PDB entry 8BSF | X-ray diffraction, 2.20 A resolution | chains A and L of the 3 polymer chains in the assembly

# Chain A
Name: Spike protein S1
From: Severe acute respiratory syndrome coronavirus 2
Reference sequence: P0DTC2 (SPIKE_SARS2); residue numbers follow UniProt; this construct covers 319-541
Amino-acid sequence (231 residues; numbered 319 to 549; the number before each row is that of its first residue):
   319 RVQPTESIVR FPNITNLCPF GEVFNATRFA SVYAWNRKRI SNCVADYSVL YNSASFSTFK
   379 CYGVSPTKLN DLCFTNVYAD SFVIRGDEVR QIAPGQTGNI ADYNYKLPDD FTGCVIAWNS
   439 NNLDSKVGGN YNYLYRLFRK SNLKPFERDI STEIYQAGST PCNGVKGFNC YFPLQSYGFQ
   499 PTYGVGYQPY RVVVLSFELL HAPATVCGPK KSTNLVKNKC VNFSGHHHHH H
Disordered / not traced: 319-335, 367-371, 385-389, 484-486, 518-523, 527-549
Cystine bridges: Cys336-Cys361, Cys379-Cys432, Cys391-Cys525, Cys480-Cys488
Covalent attachments: N-acetylglucosamine (NAG) linked to Asn343
Sequence notes: engineered mutation Asn417 (Lys in P0DTC2), Lys484 (Glu in P0DTC2), Tyr501 (Asn in P0DTC2); expression tag (542-549)
UniProt features mapped onto this chain:
  - region: Arg403 to Asp405 (Integrin-binding motif), Asn448 to Phe456 (Immunodominant HLA epitope recognized by the CD8+)
  - glycosylation: Thr323 (O-linked (GalNAc) threonine), Ser325 (O-linked (HexNAc...) serine), Asn331 (N-linked (GlcNAc...) (complex) asparagine), Asn343 (N-linked (GlcNAc...) (complex) asparagine)
  - natural variant: Gly339 (G339D: In strain: Omicron/BA.1, Omicron/BA.2 and 4 more; G339H: In strain: Omicron/BA.2.75, Omicron/XBB.1.5 and 1 more), Arg346 (R346K: In strain: Mu/B.1.621; R346T: In strain: Omicron/BQ.1.1, Omicron/XBB.1.5 and 1 more), Leu368 (L368I: In strain: Omicron/XBB.1.5, Omicron/EG.5.1), Ser371 (S371F: In strain: Omicron/BA.2, Omicron/BA.2.12.1 and 6 more; S371L: In strain: Omicron/BA.1), Ser373 (S373P: In strain: Omicron/BA.1, Omicron/BA.2 and 7 more), Ser375 (S375F: In strain: Omicron/BA.1, Omicron/BA.2 and 7 more), Thr376 (T376A: In strain: Omicron/BA.2, Omicron/BA.2.12.1 and 5 more), Asp405 (D405N: In strain: Omicron/BA.2, Omicron/BA.2.12.1 and 6 more), Arg408 (R408S: In strain: Omicron/BA.2, Omicron/BA.2.12.1 and 6 more), Asn417 (K417N: In strain: Beta/B.1.351, Omicron/BA.1 and 8 more; this construct carries the variant), Asn440 (N440K: In strain: Omicron/BA.1, Omicron/BA.2 and 7 more), Lys444 (K444T: In strain: Omicron/BQ.1.1), 15 further natural variant entries in UniProt
  - mutagenesis: Asn331 (N331Q: Reduced viral infectivity), Asn343 (N343Q: Reduced viral infectivity), Leu452 (L452R: Increased resistance to neutralizing antibodies. Decreases HLA binding to NF9 epitope. Increased binding affinity to human ACE2), Tyr453 (Y453F: Decreased HLA binding to NF9 epitope. Increased binding affinity to human ACE2), Ala475 (A475V: Increased resistance to neutralizing antibodies), Val483 (V483A: Increased resistance to neutralizing antibodies), Phe490 (F490L: Increased resistance to neutralizing antibodies and human covalescent sera neutralization), Gln493 (Q493N: Reduced host ACE2-binding affinity in vitro; Q493Y: Reduced host ACE2-binding affinity in vitro), His519 (H519P: Increased resistance to human covalescent sera neutralization)

# Chain L
Name: 3D2 fab light chain
From: Homo sapiens
Notes: antibody fragment or engineered binder
Amino-acid sequence (216 residues; row label = number of the first residue in the row):
     1 QSVLTQPPSV SAAPGQKVTI SCSGSNSNIG INYVSWYQQL PETAPKLLIY ENNQRPSGIP
    61 DRFSGSKSGT SATLGITGLQ TGDEADYYCG TWDTSLGAYV FGTGTKVTVL GQPKAAPSVT
   121 LFPPSSEELQ ANKATLVCLI SDFYPGAVTV AWKADSSPVK AGVETTTPSK QSNNKYAASS
   181 YLSLTPEQWK SHRSYSCQVT HEGSTVEKTV APTECS
Disordered / not traced: 1, 214-216
Cystine bridges: Cys22-Cys89, Cys138-Cys197

# Interface between chain A and chain L
Pairs across the interface (10):
  Asn439(A) - Thr94(L)  hydrogen bond (side chain-backbone)
  Asn440(A) - Asn32(L)  hydrogen bond
  Asn440(A) - Trp92(L)  hydrogen bond (backbone-side chain)
  Asn440(A) - Thr94(L)  hydrogen bond
  Val445(A) - Leu96(L)
  Pro499(A) - Thr94(L)
  Pro499(A) - Ser95(L)
  Pro499(A) - Leu96(L)
  Pro499(A) - Gly97(L)
  Thr500(A) - Ser95(L)

# In short
The interface between chain A and chain L involves 5 residues on one side and 6 on the other, with 4 hydrogen
bonds. Among the polar pairs are Asn439(A)-Thr94(L), Asn440(A)-Asn32(L) and Asn440(A)-Trp92(L). From UniProt:
9 mutagenesis sites on chain A.
Here chain A is Spike protein S1 (Severe acute respiratory syndrome coronavirus 2) and chain L is 3D2 fab
light chain (Homo sapiens). Entry 8BSF (CRYSTAL STRUCTURE OF SARS-COV-2 RECEPTOR BINDING DOMAIN (RBD-beta
variant) in complex with 3D2 Fab) was determined by X-ray diffraction.
